5U1A - chains A and F of the 6 polymer chains in the assembly; structure by X-ray diffraction, 2.00 A resolution.

Chain A (and F):
Protein: Ferritin, MtrE protein chimera
Organism: Helicobacter pylori
Notes: EC 1.16.3.2; chain F of this document is another copy of the same molecule, construct and numbering; everything in this record applies to it too
Reference sequence: chimeric construct of A0A0B2EHC8, Q51006: residues 1-34 from A0A0B2EHC8 (A0A0B2EHC8_HELPX) positions 1-34 (same numbers); residues 35-49 from Q51006 positions 109-123 (UniProt number = residue number + 74); residues 50-182 from A0A0B2EHC8 (A0A0B2EHC8_HELPX) positions 35-167 (UniProt number = residue number - 15)
Chain sequence (182 residues; each row starts with the number of its first residue):
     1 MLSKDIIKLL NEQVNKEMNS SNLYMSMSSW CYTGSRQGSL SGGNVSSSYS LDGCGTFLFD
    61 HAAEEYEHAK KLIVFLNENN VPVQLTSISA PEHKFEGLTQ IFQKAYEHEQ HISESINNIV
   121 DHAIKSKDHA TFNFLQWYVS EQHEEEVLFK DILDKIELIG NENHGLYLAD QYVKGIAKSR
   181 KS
Disordered / not traced: 36-47, 182 (chain F: 35-47, 182)
Differences from the reference sequence: conflict Gly34 (His in A0A0B2EHC8), Cys54 (Ser39 in A0A0B2EHC8), Thr56 (Leu41 in A0A0B2EHC8), Ser140 (Ala125 in A0A0B2EHC8)
Ion coordination: Na+ site 1: Trp30, Cys31, Tyr49; Na+ site 2: Glu65, Glu109, Gln142, Glu145; Fe ion: His164 (shared with 1 residue of chain B; 1 residue of chain C; 1 residue of chain D)
From the paper describing this entry:
  - Fe ion coordination: His164
  - Na+ coordination: Glu65, Glu109, Gln142, Glu145
  - self-association interface (contacts with another copy of this molecule); pairs are residue here / residue on that copy: Tyr66-Tyr66 (pi stacking), Ile88-Ile88 (hydrophobic contact), Met25, Phe59, Lys70, Ile73, Val74

Interface between chain A and chain F:
Residue-residue contacts (55):
  Met18(A) - Asn22(F)
  Ser21(A) - Tyr66(F)  hydrogen bond
  Asn22(A) - Met18(F)
  Asn22(A) - Leu85(F)
  Asn22(A) - Ile88(F)
  Met25(A) - Tyr66(F)
  Met25(A) - Leu85(F)  hydrophobic
  Ser28(A) - Asn77(F)  hydrogen bond
  Ser29(A) - Asn77(F)
  Ser29(A) - Pro82(F)
  Ser29(A) - Val83(F)  hydrogen bond (side chain-backbone)
  Tyr32(A) - Asn77(F)
  Tyr32(A) - Asn80(F)
  Thr33(A) - Asn80(F)
  Thr33(A) - Val81(F)
  Thr33(A) - Pro82(F)
  Ser50(A) - Asn80(F)  hydrogen bond
  Phe59(A) - Lys70(F)
  Phe59(A) - Ile73(F)  hydrophobic
  Phe59(A) - Val74(F)  hydrophobic
  Ala62(A) - Tyr66(F)
  Ala63(A) - Tyr66(F)
  Ala63(A) - Lys70(F)
  Tyr66(A) - Ser21(F)  hydrogen bond
  Tyr66(A) - Met25(F)
  Tyr66(A) - Tyr66(F)  hydrophobic
  Lys70(A) - Phe59(F)
  Lys70(A) - Ala63(F)
  Ile73(A) - Phe59(F)  hydrophobic
  Val74(A) - Phe59(F)  hydrophobic
  Asn77(A) - Ser28(F)  hydrogen bond
  Asn77(A) - Ser29(F)
  Asn77(A) - Tyr32(F)
  Asn80(A) - Tyr32(F)
  Asn80(A) - Thr33(F)
  Asn80(A) - Ser50(F)  hydrogen bond
  Val81(A) - Thr33(F)
  Pro82(A) - Ser29(F)
  Pro82(A) - Thr33(F)
  Val83(A) - Ser29(F)  hydrogen bond (backbone-side chain)
  Leu85(A) - Asn22(F)
  Leu85(A) - Met25(F)  hydrophobic
  Leu85(A) - Ala90(F)
  Leu85(A) - Pro91(F)
  Thr86(A) - Ala90(F)
  Ser87(A) - Ile88(F)
  Ser87(A) - Ala90(F)
  Ile88(A) - Asn22(F)
  Ile88(A) - Ser87(F)
  Ile88(A) - Ile88(F)  hydrogen bond (backbone-backbone)
  Ser89(A) - Ser87(F)
  Ala90(A) - Leu85(F)
  Ala90(A) - Thr86(F)
  Ala90(A) - Ser87(F)  hydrogen bond (backbone-side chain)
  Pro91(A) - Leu85(F)
Also at the interface, not in a pair above, chain A (29 interface residues in all): Ser26
Also at the interface, not in a pair above, chain F (29 interface residues in all): Ser26, Ala62, Ser89

Overview:
Chain A and chain F each contribute 29 residues to their interface; the contacts include 10 hydrogen bonds.
Among the polar pairs are Ser21(A)-Tyr66(F), Ser28(A)-Asn77(F) and Ser29(A)-Val83(F). Trp30(A), Cys31(A) and
Tyr49(A) form the Na+ site 1. The paper reports Na+ coordination by Glu65(A), Glu109(A) and Gln142(A) among
others; Fe ion coordination by His164(A).
Chain A and chain F are both Ferritin, MtrE protein chimera (Helicobacter pylori); the structure, Ferritin
with Gc MtrE loop 1 inserted at His34, was determined by X-ray diffraction together with 5U1B from the same
study.
